PDB entry 4B7F | X-ray diffraction, 1.76 A resolution | chains B and C of the 4 polymer chains in the assembly

Chain B (and C):
Name: Catalase
Source organism: Corynebacterium glutamicum atcc 13032
Notes: EC 1.11.1.6; chain C of this document is another copy of the same molecule, construct and numbering; everything in this record applies to it too
Reference sequence: A0A0U4WRC5 (A0A0U4WRC5_CORGT); numbering as in UniProt (aligned over 2-516)
Amino-acid sequence (515 residues; numbered 2 to 516; the number before each row is that of its first residue):
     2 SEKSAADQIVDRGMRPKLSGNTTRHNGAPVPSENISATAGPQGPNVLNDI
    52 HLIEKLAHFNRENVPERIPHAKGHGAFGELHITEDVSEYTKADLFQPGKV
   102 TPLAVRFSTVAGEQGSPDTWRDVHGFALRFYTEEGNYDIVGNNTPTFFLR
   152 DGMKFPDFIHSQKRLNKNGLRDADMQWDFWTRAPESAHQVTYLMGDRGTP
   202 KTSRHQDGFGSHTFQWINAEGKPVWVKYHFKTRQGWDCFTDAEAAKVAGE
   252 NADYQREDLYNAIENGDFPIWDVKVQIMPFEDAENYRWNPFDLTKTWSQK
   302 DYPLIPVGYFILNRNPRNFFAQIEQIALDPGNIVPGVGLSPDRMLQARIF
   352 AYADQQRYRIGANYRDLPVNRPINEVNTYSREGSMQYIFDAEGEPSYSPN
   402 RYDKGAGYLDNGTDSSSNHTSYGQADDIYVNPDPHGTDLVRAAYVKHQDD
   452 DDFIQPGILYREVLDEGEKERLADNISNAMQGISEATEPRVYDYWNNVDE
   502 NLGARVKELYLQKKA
Not modelled in the structure: 2
Sequence notes: conflict I350 (Val in A0A0U4WRC5), N498 (Lys in A0A0U4WRC5)
Metal / ion sites: heme Fe: Y353 (together with nitric oxide)
Residues lining bound ligands:
  - heme / nitric oxide: R68, I69, P70, H71, R107, S109, G126, F127, A128, V141, G142, N143, F148, G153, F156, G211, S212, H213, L294, L329, M345, A348, R349, A352, Y353, Q356, Q357, R360
  - NADPH (NDP; NADPH dihydro-nicotinamide-adenine-dinucleotide phosphate): P146, H189, Y193, R198, F210, H230, Q277, T297, W298, S299, Q300, K301, Q456, I459, L460, V464, L465, E469

How chain B and chain C interact:
Pairs across the interface (136; chain B residue first):
  A40(B) with A40(C), hydrophobic
  P45(B) with V47(C), hydrophobic
  N46(B) with V47(C); L48(C), hydrogen bond (backbone-backbone)
  V47(B) with P45(C), hydrophobic; N46(C); L48(C)
  L48(B) with N46(C), hydrogen bond (backbone-backbone); V47(C); L48(C); I54(C), hydrophobic
  I54(B) with L48(C), hydrophobic
  R62(B) with R62(C)
  R151(B) with S418(C), hydrogen bond
  K155(B) with S399(C), hydrogen bond (side chain-backbone); P400(C); S416(C)
  D158(B) with Y398(C); S399(C), hydrogen bond (side chain-backbone)
  H161(B) with Y380(C); R382(C); S397(C), hydrogen bond (side chain-backbone)
  K164(B) with R382(C)
  R165(B) with R382(C), hydrogen bond (backbone-side chain)
  N167(B) with R382(C), hydrogen bond; S397(C)
  K168(B) with G394(C)
  D175(B) with R402(C), salt bridge; Y403(C)
  M176(B) with S397(C); Y398(C), hydrophobic
  D179(B) with Y398(C), hydrogen bond; N401(C); R402(C), hydrogen bond (side chain-backbone)
  F180(B) with Y398(C), hydrophobic; S399(C)
  R183(B) with P400(C); N401(C); R402(C); T414(C), hydrogen bond (side chain-backbone); D415(C); S416(C), hydrogen bond (backbone-backbone)
  A184(B) with S416(C)
  P185(B) with S416(C)
  E186(B) with S416(C), hydrogen bond; S418(C)
  F351(B) with F351(C), hydrophobic
  D355(B) with D355(C)
  Y359(B) with S385(C)
  Y380(B) with H161(C)
  R382(B) with H161(C); K164(C); R165(C), hydrogen bond (side chain-backbone); N167(C), hydrogen bond
  S385(B) with Y359(C)
  E395(B) with N167(C)
  S397(B) with H161(C), hydrogen bond (backbone-side chain); N167(C); M176(C)
  Y398(B) with D158(C); M176(C), hydrophobic; D179(C), hydrogen bond; F180(C), hydrophobic
  S399(B) with K155(C), hydrogen bond (backbone-side chain); D158(C), hydrogen bond (backbone-side chain); F180(C)
  P400(B) with K155(C); R183(C)
  N401(B) with D179(C); R183(C)
  R402(B) with D175(C), salt bridge; D179(C), hydrogen bond (backbone-side chain); R183(C); S485(C), hydrogen bond; A487(C); T488(C)
  T414(B) with R183(C), hydrogen bond (backbone-side chain)
  D415(B) with R183(C)
  S416(B) with K155(C); R183(C), hydrogen bond (backbone-backbone); A184(C); P185(C); E186(C), hydrogen bond
  S418(B) with R151(C), hydrogen bond; E186(C); D453(C), hydrogen bond
  H420(B) with A444(C); Y445(C); K447(C); D451(C)
  T421(B) with A444(C), hydrogen bond (backbone-backbone)
  S422(B) with R442(C); A443(C); A444(C), hydrogen bond (side chain-backbone)
  Y423(B) with R442(C), hydrogen bond (backbone-backbone)
  G424(B) with V441(C); R442(C), hydrogen bond (backbone-backbone)
  Q425(B) with L440(C); V441(C)
  A426(B) with L440(C), hydrogen bond (backbone-backbone); R442(C)
  D428(B) with R442(C), salt bridge
  I429(B) with L440(C), hydrophobic
  Y430(B) with L440(C)
  N432(B) with T438(C), hydrogen bond (side chain-backbone); D439(C), hydrogen bond; L440(C), hydrogen bond (side chain-backbone)
  P435(B) with T438(C)
  T438(B) with N432(C), hydrogen bond (backbone-side chain); P435(C)
  D439(B) with N432(C), hydrogen bond
  L440(B) with Q425(C), hydrogen bond (backbone-side chain); A426(C), hydrogen bond (backbone-backbone); I429(C), hydrophobic; Y430(C); N432(C), hydrogen bond (backbone-side chain)
  V441(B) with G424(C); Q425(C); A426(C)
  R442(B) with S422(C); Y423(C), hydrogen bond (backbone-backbone); G424(C), hydrogen bond (backbone-backbone); A426(C); D428(C), salt bridge; I429(C)
  A443(B) with S422(C)
  A444(B) with H420(C); T421(C); S422(C), hydrogen bond (backbone-side chain)
  Y445(B) with H420(C)
  K447(B) with H420(C)
  D451(B) with H420(C)
  D453(B) with S418(C), hydrogen bond
  S485(B) with R402(C)
  A487(B) with R402(C)
  T488(B) with R402(C)
Other interface residues (no listed pair), chain B (73 interface residues in all): S162, E383, E393, G394, Y403, L410, N419
Other interface residues (no listed pair), chain C (74 interface residues in all): L53, S162, K168, E383, E393, E395, L410, N419

Overview:
73 residues of chain B and 74 residues of chain C are in contact; the contacts include 43 hydrogen bonds and 4
salt bridges. Among the polar pairs are D175(B)-R402(C), D428(B)-R442(C) and R151(B)-S418(C). Bound to chain
B: NADPH and heme / nitric oxide.
Chain B and chain C are both Catalase (Corynebacterium glutamicum atcc 13032); the structure, Structure of a
liganded bacterial catalase, was determined by X-ray diffraction (same publication as 4B7G and 4B7H).
